PDB entry 6B7E | X-ray diffraction, 2.10 A resolution | chains A and B

[Chain A (and B)]
Protein: Phosphopantetheine adenylyltransferase
From: Escherichia coli (strain K12)
Notes: EC 2.7.7.3; chain B of this document is another copy of the same molecule, construct and numbering; everything in this record applies to it too
UniProtKB: P0A6I6 (COAD_ECOLI); residues 1-159 here = UniProt positions 1-159
Amino-acid sequence (167 residues; each row starts with the number of its first residue):
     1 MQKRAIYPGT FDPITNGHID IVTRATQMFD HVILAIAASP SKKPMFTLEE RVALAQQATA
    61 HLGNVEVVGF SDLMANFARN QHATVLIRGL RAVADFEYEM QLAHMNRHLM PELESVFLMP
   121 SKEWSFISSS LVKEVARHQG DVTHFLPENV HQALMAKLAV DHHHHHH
Unresolved in the structure: 1, 161-167 (chain B: 1, 160-167)
Differences from the reference sequence: expression tag (160-167)
UniProt features mapped onto this chain:
  - binding site (ATP): Tyr7 to Phe11, His18, Gly89 to Arg91, Glu99, Trp124 to Ser130
  - binding site (substrate): Thr10, Lys42, Met74, Arg88
  - site: His18 (Transition state stabilizer)

[How chain A and chain B interact]
Pairs across the interface (52):
  Gln2(A) with Asp30(B)
  Lys3(A) with Gln27(B), hydrogen bond (side chain-backbone)
  Arg24(A) with Arg107(B); Glu114(B), salt bridge
  Gln27(A) with Lys3(B), hydrogen bond (backbone-side chain)
  Met28(A) with Lys3(B); Phe29(B), hydrophobic; Glu114(B); Val116(B), hydrophobic
  Phe29(A) with Met28(B), hydrophobic
  Leu90(A) with Leu90(B), hydrophobic; Phe96(B), hydrophobic
  Arg91(A) with Phe96(B); Met100(B)
  Ala92(A) with Phe96(B)
  Val93(A) with Val93(B), hydrophobic; Phe96(B); Glu97(B)
  Phe96(A) with Leu90(B), hydrophobic; Arg91(B); Ala92(B); Val93(B); Phe96(B), hydrophobic
  Met100(A) with Arg91(B); Met119(B), hydrophobic
  Ala103(A) with Met119(B), hydrophobic
  His104(A) with Met119(B); Pro120(B); Lys122(B)
  Arg107(A) with Arg24(B); Met119(B), hydrogen bond (side chain-backbone); Pro120(B), hydrogen bond (side chain-backbone); Ser121(B)
  Glu114(A) with Arg24(B), salt bridge; Met28(B)
  Ser115(A) with Leu118(B)
  Val116(A) with Met28(B), hydrophobic; Val116(B), hydrophobic; Phe117(B); Leu118(B), hydrophobic
  Phe117(A) with Val116(B); Phe117(B), hydrogen bond (backbone-backbone)
  Leu118(A) with Ser115(B); Val116(B), hydrophobic
  Met119(A) with Met100(B), hydrophobic; Ala103(B), hydrophobic; His104(B), hydrogen bond; Arg107(B), hydrogen bond (backbone-side chain)
  Pro120(A) with His104(B); Arg107(B), hydrogen bond (backbone-side chain)
  Ser121(A) with Arg107(B)
  Lys122(A) with His104(B)
Also at the interface, not in a pair above, chain A (26 interface residues in all): Val85, Ser125
Also at the interface, not in a pair above, chain B (27 interface residues in all): Val85, Ser125

[Summary]
26 residues of chain A and 27 residues of chain B are in contact; the contacts include 8 hydrogen bonds and 2
salt bridges. Polar contacts include Arg24(A)-Glu114(B), Lys3(A)-Gln27(B) and Arg107(A)-Met119(B). Curated
annotation (UniProt) lists 17 ATP-binding residues and 4 substrate-binding residues on chain A.
Both chains are Phosphopantetheine adenylyltransferase (Escherichia coli (strain K12)). Entry 6B7E (Crystal
structure of E.coli Phosphopantetheine Adenylyltransferase (PPAT/CoaD) in complex with
(R)-4-(5-(difluoromethyl)-1H-imidazol-1-yl)-3,3-dimethylisochroman-1-one) was determined by X-ray diffraction
together with 6B7A, 6B7B, 6B7C, 6B7D and 6B7F from the same study.
